PDB entry 1HTD | X-ray diffraction, 2.10 A resolution | chains A and B

== Chain A (and B) ==
Name: Atrolysin C
From: Crotalus atrox
Notes: EC 3.4.24.42; chain B of this document is another copy of the same molecule, construct and numbering; everything in this record applies to it too
Reference sequence: P15167 (HRTD_CROAT); residues 1-202 here correspond to UniProt positions 192-393 (UniProt number = residue number + 191)
Sequence (202 residues; numbered 1 to 202; the number before each row is that of its first residue):
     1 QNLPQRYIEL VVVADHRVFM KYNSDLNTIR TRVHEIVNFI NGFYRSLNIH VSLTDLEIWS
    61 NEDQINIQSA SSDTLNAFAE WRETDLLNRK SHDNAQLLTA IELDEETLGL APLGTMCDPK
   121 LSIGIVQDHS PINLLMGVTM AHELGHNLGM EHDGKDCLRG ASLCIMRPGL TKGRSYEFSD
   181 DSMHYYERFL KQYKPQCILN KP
Disordered / not traced: 1-2
Disulfide bonds: C117-C197, C157-C164
Ion coordination: Ca2+: E9, D93, C197, N200; Zn2+: H142, H146, H152
UniProt features mapped onto this chain:
  - active site: E143
  - binding site (Ca(2+)): E9, D93, C197, N200
  - binding site (Zn(2+)): H142, H146, H152

== Chain A / chain B interface ==
Pairs across the interface - 8 pairs, chain A then chain B:
  Q5(A) - Q5(B)
  R45(A) - R45(B)
  R45(A) - S46(B)  hydrogen bond (side chain-backbone)
  R45(A) - N48(B)
  S46(A) - R45(B)  hydrogen bond (backbone-side chain)
  N48(A) - R45(B)
  R159(A) - E177(B)  salt bridge
  G160(A) - G160(B)
Also at the interface, not in a pair above, chain A (11 interface residues in all): L3, Y7, L47, A161, K201
Also at the interface, not in a pair above, chain B (9 interface residues in all): L3, Y7, R159

== Summary ==
The interface between chain A and chain B involves 11 residues on one side and 9 on the other, with 2 hydrogen
bonds and 1 salt bridge. Polar pairs include R159(A)-E177(B) and R45(A)-S46(B).
Chain A and chain B are both Atrolysin C (Crotalus atrox); the structure, Structural interaction of natural
and synthetic inhibitors with the venom metalloproteinase, atrolysin C (ht-D), was determined by X-ray
diffraction, deposited together with 1ATL.
